Entry 6NBJ (X-ray diffraction, 2.94 A resolution); this record covers chains A and B of the 3 polymer chains in the assembly.

# Chain A (and B)
Molecule: tRNA N6-adenosine threonylcarbamoyltransferase, mitochondrial
Organism: Saccharomyces cerevisiae S288C
Notes: EC 2.3.1.234; chain B of this document is another copy of the same molecule, construct and numbering; everything in this record applies to it too
UniProt: P43122 (QRI7_YEAST); residue numbers follow UniProt; this construct covers 30-407
Sequence (383 residues; numbered 25 to 407; the number before each row is that of its first residue):
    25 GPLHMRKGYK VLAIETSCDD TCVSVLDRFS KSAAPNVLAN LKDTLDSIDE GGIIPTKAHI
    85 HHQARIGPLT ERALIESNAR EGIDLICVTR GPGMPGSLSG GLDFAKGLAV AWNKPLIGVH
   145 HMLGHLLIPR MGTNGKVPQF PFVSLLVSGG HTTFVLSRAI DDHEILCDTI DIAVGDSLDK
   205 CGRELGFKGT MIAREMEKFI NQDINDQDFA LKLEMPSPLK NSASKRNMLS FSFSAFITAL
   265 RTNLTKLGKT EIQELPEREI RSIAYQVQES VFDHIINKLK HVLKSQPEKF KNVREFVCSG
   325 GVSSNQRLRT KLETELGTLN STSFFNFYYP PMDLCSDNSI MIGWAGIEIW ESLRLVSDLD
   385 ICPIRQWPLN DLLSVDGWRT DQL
Unresolved in the structure: 25-29
Sequence notes: expression tag (25-29)
UniProt features mapped onto this chain:
  - binding site (a divalent metal cation): His145, His149, Asp361
  - binding site (substrate): Leu170 to Gly174, Asp203, Ala217, Glu221, Ser328, Asn329, Ser360
  - mutagenesis: Glu39 (E39A: Severely impairs t(6)A37 formation), Asp43 (D43A: Severely impairs t(6)A37 formation. No effect on dimer formation), Asp44 (D44A: Severely impairs t(6)A37 formation. No effect on dimer formation), Ile77 (I77E: Severely impairs t(6)A37 formation. No effect on dimer formation), Arg104 (R104A: Reduces enzyme activity by 35%. Partially impairs dimer formation), Lys130 (K130A: Severely impairs t(6)A37 formation. Partially impairs dimer formation), Val134 (V134R: Severely impairs t(6)A37 formation. Prevents dimerization), His145 (H145A: Severely impairs t(6)A37 formation), His149 (H149A: Severely impairs t(6)A37 formation), Ser172 (S172K: Severely impairs t(6)A37 formation), Arg207 (R207A: Severely impairs t(6)A37 formation. No effect on dimer formation), Ser258 (S258A: Severely impairs t(6)A37 formation. No effect on dimer formation), 1 further mutagenesis entry in UniProt
Metal / ion sites: Zn2+: His145, His149, His175, Asp361
Ligand contacts: adenosine monophosphate (AMP): Ser172, Gly173, Gly199, Asp200, Asp203, Met215, Ile216, Ala217, Arg218, Glu221, Gly324, Gly325, Val326, Ser328, Asn329, Met356, Cys359, Ser360, Asp361

# Interface between chain A and chain B
Residue-residue contacts (52):
  Ile84(A) - Cys386(B)  hydrophobic
  Gln87(A) - Ser123(B)
  Gln87(A) - Asp127(B)
  Gln87(A) - Lys130(B)  hydrogen bond (backbone-side chain)
  Gln87(A) - Pro387(B)
  Ala88(A) - Asp384(B)
  Ala88(A) - Cys386(B)  hydrophobic
  Arg89(A) - Asp384(B)  salt bridge
  Gly91(A) - Val134(B)
  Gly91(A) - Leu383(B)
  Pro92(A) - Leu383(B)
  Thr94(A) - Val134(B)
  Glu95(A) - Val134(B)
  Glu95(A) - Leu383(B)
  Leu98(A) - Val134(B)  hydrophobic
  Arg104(A) - Val134(B)
  Arg104(A) - Ala135(B)
  Arg104(A) - Asn137(B)
  Ser123(A) - Gln87(B)
  Gly124(A) - Asp127(B)
  Asp127(A) - Gln87(B)  hydrogen bond
  Asp127(A) - Ser123(B)
  Asp127(A) - Gly124(B)
  Asp127(A) - Phe128(B)
  Phe128(A) - Asp127(B)
  Phe128(A) - Lys130(B)
  Phe128(A) - Gly131(B)
  Phe128(A) - Val134(B)  hydrophobic
  Lys130(A) - Gln87(B)  hydrogen bond (side chain-backbone)
  Lys130(A) - Phe128(B)
  Gly131(A) - Phe128(B)
  Gly131(A) - Gly131(B)
  Gly131(A) - Leu132(B)
  Leu132(A) - Gly131(B)
  Leu132(A) - Ala135(B)  hydrophobic
  Val134(A) - Gly91(B)
  Val134(A) - Thr94(B)
  Val134(A) - Glu95(B)
  Val134(A) - Leu98(B)  hydrophobic
  Val134(A) - Arg104(B)
  Val134(A) - Phe128(B)  hydrophobic
  Ala135(A) - Arg104(B)
  Ala135(A) - Leu132(B)  hydrophobic
  Ala135(A) - Ala135(B)  hydrophobic
  Ala135(A) - Trp136(B)  hydrogen bond (backbone-side chain)
  Trp136(A) - Ala135(B)  hydrogen bond (side chain-backbone)
  Asn137(A) - Arg104(B)
  Leu383(A) - Pro92(B)
  Leu383(A) - Glu95(B)
  Asp384(A) - Ala88(B)
  Cys386(A) - Ala88(B)  hydrophobic
  Pro387(A) - Gln87(B)
Also at the interface, not in a pair above, chain A (26 interface residues in all): Ile385
Also at the interface, not in a pair above, chain B (24 interface residues in all): Ile84

# In short
Chain A and chain B form an interface of 26 and 24 residues respectively; the contacts include 5 hydrogen
bonds and 1 salt bridge. Polar pairs include Arg89(A)-Asp384(B), Gln87(A)-Lys130(B) and Asp127(A)-Gln87(B).
Ligands of chain A: adenosine monophosphate.
Both chains are tRNA N6-adenosine threonylcarbamoyltransferase, mitochondrial (Saccharomyces cerevisiae
S288C). Entry 6NBJ (Qri7) was determined by X-ray diffraction together with 6NAK from the same study.
